6MI8 - chains B and F of the 4 polymer chains in the assembly; structure by electron microscopy, 4.30 A resolution (low resolution: residue-level contacts below are approximate; hydrogen-bond / salt-bridge calls are withheld).

[Chain B]
Molecule: Lipopolysaccharide export system ATP-binding protein LptB
From: Escherichia coli (strain K12)
Notes: EC 3.6.3.-
Reference sequence: P0A9V1 (LPTB_ECOLI); numbering as in UniProt (aligned over 1-241)
Amino-acid sequence (251 residues; each row starts with the number of its first residue; numbers below 1 keep their minus sign (Met-9 is residue -9)):
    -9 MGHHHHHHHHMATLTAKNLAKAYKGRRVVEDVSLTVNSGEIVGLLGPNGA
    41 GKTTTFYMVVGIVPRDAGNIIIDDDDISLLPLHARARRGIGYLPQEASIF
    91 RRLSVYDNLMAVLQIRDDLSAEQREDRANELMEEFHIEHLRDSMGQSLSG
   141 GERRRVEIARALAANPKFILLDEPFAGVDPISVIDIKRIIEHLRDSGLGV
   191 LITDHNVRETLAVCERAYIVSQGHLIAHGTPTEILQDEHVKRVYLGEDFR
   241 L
Not modelled in the structure: -9 to 1, 237-241
Construct notes: expression tag (-9 to 0)
Ligand contacts:
  - ADP orthovanadate (AOV), molecule 1: Tyr13, Val18, Gly36, Pro37, Asn38, Gly39, Ala40, Gly41, Lys42, Thr43, Thr44, Gln85, Glu163, His195
  - ADP orthovanadate (AOV), molecule 2: Leu130, Ser137, Leu138, Ser139, Gly140, Gly141, Glu142, Gly167
Curated features (UniProtKB/Swiss-Prot):
  - binding site (ATP): Gly36 to Thr43

[Chain F]
Molecule: Lipopolysaccharide export system permease protein LptF
From: Escherichia coli (strain K12)
Reference sequence: P0AF98 (LPTF_ECOLI); numbering as in UniProt (aligned over 1-366)
Amino-acid sequence (366 residues; row label = number of the first residue in the row):
     1 MIIIRYLVRETLKSQLAILFILLLIFFCQKLVRILGAAVDGDIPANLVLS
    51 LLGLGVPEMAQLILPLSLFLGLLMTLGKLYTESEITVMHACGLSKAVLVK
   101 AAMILAVFTAIVAAVNVMWAGPWSSRHQDEVLAEAKANPGMAALAQGQFQ
   151 QATNGSSVLFIESVDGSDFKDVFLAQIRPKGNARPSVVVADSGHLTQLRD
   201 GSQVVTLNQGTRFEGTALLRDFRITDFQDYQAIIGHQAVALDPNDTDQMD
   251 MRTLWNTDTDRARAELNWRITLVFTVFMMALMVVPLSVVNPRQGRVLSML
   301 PAMLLYLLFFLIQTSLKSNGGKGKLDPTLWMWTVNLIYLALAIVLNLWDT
   351 VPVRRLRASFSRKGAV
Not modelled in the structure: 1-2, 131-264, 350-366
What the authors report for this chain:
  - mutagenesis - R33E: abolished growth

[Chain B / chain F interface]
Pairs across the interface (28; chain B residue first):
  Tyr13(B) with Gln293(F)
  Tyr47(B) with Arg292(F)
  Leu72(B) with Ala90(F)
  His73(B) with His89(F); Leu93(F); Ser94(F)
  Ala76(B) with Ala90(F); Gly92(F)
  Arg77(B) with Gly92(F)
  Tyr82(B) with Thr86(F)
  Glu86(B) with Ser83(F)
  Ala87(B) with Glu82(F)
  Ser88(B) with Ser83(F); Glu84(F); Val87(F)
  Ile89(B) with Glu84(F)
  Phe90(B) with Tyr6(F); Glu84(F)
  Arg91(B) with Glu82(F)
  Arg92(B) with Tyr6(F)
  Leu93(B) with Tyr6(F)
  Ala101(B) with Ile3(F); Ile4(F)
  Gln104(B) with Ile3(F)
  Ile105(B) with Cys91(F); Leu93(F)
  Arg150(B) with Glu84(F); Val87(F)
Other interface residues (no listed pair), chain B (23 interface residues in all): Pro84, Met100, Val102, Ala154
Other interface residues (no listed pair), chain F (19 interface residues in all): Glu10, Met88, Pro291

[In short]
Chain B and chain F form an interface of 23 and 19 residues respectively. Ligands of chain B: ADP
orthovanadate. From UniProt: 8 ATP-binding residues on chain B. The paper reports that R33E of chain F
abolishes growth.
Chain B is Lipopolysaccharide export system ATP-binding protein LptB and chain F is Lipopolysaccharide export
system permease protein LptF, both from Escherichia coli (strain K12); the structure, Cryo-EM Structure of
vanadate-trapped E.coli LptB2FGC, was determined by electron microscopy, deposited together with 6MHU, 6MHZ
and 6MI7.
